4D49 - chains B and D of the 4 polymer chains in the assembly; structure by X-ray diffraction, 2.09 A resolution.

== Chain B ==
Name: Armadillo repeat protein ARM00027
Source organism: Synthetic construct
Sequence (243 residues; each row starts with the number of its first residue):
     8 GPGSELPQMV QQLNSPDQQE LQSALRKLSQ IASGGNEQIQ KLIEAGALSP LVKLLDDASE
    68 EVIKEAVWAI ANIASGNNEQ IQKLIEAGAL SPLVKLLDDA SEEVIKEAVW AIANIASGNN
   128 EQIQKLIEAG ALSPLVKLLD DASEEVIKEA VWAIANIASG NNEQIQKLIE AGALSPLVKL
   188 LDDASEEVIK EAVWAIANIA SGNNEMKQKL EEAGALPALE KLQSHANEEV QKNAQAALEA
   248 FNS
Not modelled in the structure: 8-11

== Chain D ==
Name: Poly arg decapeptide
Source organism: Synthetic construct
Sequence (10 residues; each row starts with the number of its first residue):
     2 RRRRRRRRR
     1 R
Not modelled in the structure: 1
Residues lining bound ligands: arginine (ARG): R3, R5, R6, R7, R8

== Interface between chain B and chain D ==
Residue-residue contacts - 50 pairs, chain B then chain D:
  S40(B) with R8(D), hydrogen bond (backbone-side chain); R9(D)
  G42(B) with R8(D)
  N79(B) with R8(D); R9(D), hydrogen bond (side chain-backbone)
  A81(B) with R6(D)
  S82(B) with R6(D); R7(D); R8(D)
  G83(B) with R6(D), hydrogen bond (backbone-side chain)
  N84(B) with R6(D)
  N85(B) with R6(D), hydrogen bond
  I88(B) with R6(D)
  E114(B) with R9(D), salt bridge
  W117(B) with R7(D), hydrogen bond (side chain-backbone); R9(D)
  N121(B) with R6(D); R7(D), hydrogen bond (side chain-backbone)
  A123(B) with R4(D)
  S124(B) with R4(D); R5(D); R6(D), hydrogen bond (backbone-side chain)
  G125(B) with R4(D), hydrogen bond (backbone-side chain); R6(D)
  N126(B) with R4(D)
  N127(B) with R4(D), hydrogen bond
  I130(B) with R4(D)
  E156(B) with R7(D), salt bridge
  W159(B) with R5(D), hydrogen bond (side chain-backbone); R7(D)
  A162(B) with R3(D); R5(D)
  N163(B) with R3(D); R4(D); R5(D), hydrogen bond (side chain-backbone)
  A165(B) with R2(D)
  S166(B) with R2(D); R3(D); R4(D), hydrogen bond
  G167(B) with R2(D), hydrogen bond (backbone-side chain); R4(D)
  N168(B) with R2(D)
  N169(B) with R2(D), hydrogen bond
  I172(B) with R2(D)
  E198(B) with R5(D), salt bridge
  W201(B) with R5(D)
  N205(B) with R2(D), hydrogen bond (side chain-backbone); R3(D), hydrogen bond (side chain-backbone)
  S208(B) with R2(D), hydrogen bond
  G209(B) with R2(D)
Interface residues without a listed pair, chain B (34 interface residues in all): W75
Interface residues without a listed pair, chain D (9 interface residues in all): R10

== In short ==
34 residues of chain B face 9 of chain D across their interface, with 17 hydrogen bonds and 3 salt bridges.
Among the polar pairs are E114(B)-R9(D), E156(B)-R7(D) and E198(B)-R5(D). Ligands of chain D: arginine.
Chain B is Armadillo repeat protein ARM00027 and chain D is Poly arg decapeptide, both from Synthetic
construct; the structure, Crystal structure of computationally designed armadillo repeat proteins for modular
peptide recognition, was determined by X-ray diffraction (same publication as 4D4E).
